Entry 8TDV (electron microscopy, 3.44 A resolution); this record covers chains B and J of the 6 polymer chains in the assembly.

== Chain B ==
Name: Deoxynucleoside triphosphate triphosphohydrolase SAMHD1
Source organism: Homo sapiens
Notes: EC 3.1.5.-
UniProt: Q9Y3Z3 (SAMH1_HUMAN); residue numbers follow UniProt; this construct covers 1-626
Sequence (626 residues; each row starts with the number of its first residue):
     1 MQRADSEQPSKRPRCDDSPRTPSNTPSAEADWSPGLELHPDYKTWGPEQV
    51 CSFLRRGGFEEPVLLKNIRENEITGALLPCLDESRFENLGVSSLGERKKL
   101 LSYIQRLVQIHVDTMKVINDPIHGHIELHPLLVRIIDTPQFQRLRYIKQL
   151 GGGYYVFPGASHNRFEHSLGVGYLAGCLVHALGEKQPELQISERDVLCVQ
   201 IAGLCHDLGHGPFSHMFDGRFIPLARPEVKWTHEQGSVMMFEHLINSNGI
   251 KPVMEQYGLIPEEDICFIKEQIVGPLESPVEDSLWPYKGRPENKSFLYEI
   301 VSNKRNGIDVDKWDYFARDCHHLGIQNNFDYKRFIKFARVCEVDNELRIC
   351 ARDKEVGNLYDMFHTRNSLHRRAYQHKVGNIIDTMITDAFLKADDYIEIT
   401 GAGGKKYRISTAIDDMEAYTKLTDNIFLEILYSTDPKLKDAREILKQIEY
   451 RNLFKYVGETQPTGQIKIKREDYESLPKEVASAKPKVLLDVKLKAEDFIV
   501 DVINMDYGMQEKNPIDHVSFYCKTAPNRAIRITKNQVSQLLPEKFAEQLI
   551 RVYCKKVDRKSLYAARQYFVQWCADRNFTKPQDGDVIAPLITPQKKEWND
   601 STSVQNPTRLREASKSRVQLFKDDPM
Disordered / not traced: 1-112, 278-281, 463-468, 489-491, 505-513, 521-548, 580-626
Swiss-Prot annotation at these positions:
  - active site: His-233
  - binding site (GTP): Lys-116, Val-117, Asp-137, Gln-142, Arg-145, Arg-451, Lys-455, Lys-523
  - binding site (dATP): Asn-119, Gln-149, Val-156, Arg-164, His-210, His-215, Lys-312, Tyr-315, Asp-319, Arg-333, Arg-352, Lys-354, Asn-358, Arg-366, Gln-375, His-376, Lys-377, Lys-523
  - binding site (dCTP): Asn-119, Gln-149, Val-156, Arg-164, His-210, His-215, Lys-312, Tyr-315, Asp-319, Arg-333, Arg-352, Lys-354, Arg-366, Arg-372, Gln-375, His-376, Lys-377, Lys-523
  - binding site (dGTP): Asn-119, Gln-149, Leu-150, Val-156, Arg-164, Lys-312, Tyr-315, Asp-319, Arg-333, Arg-352, Lys-354, Asn-358, Arg-366, Tyr-374, Gln-375, His-376, Lys-377, Lys-523
  - binding site (dTTP): Asn-119, Gln-149, Val-156, Arg-164, His-210, His-215, Lys-312, Tyr-315, Asp-319, Arg-333, Arg-352, Lys-354, Gln-375, His-376, Lys-377, Lys-523
  - binding site (Mn(2+)): His-167, His-206, Asp-207, Asp-311
  - modified residue: Met-1 (N-acetylmethionine), Ser-18 (Phosphoserine), Thr-21 (Phosphothreonine), Thr-25 (Phosphothreonine), Ser-33 (Phosphoserine), Ser-93 (Phosphoserine), Thr-592 (Microbial infection: Phosphothreonine)
  - cross-link (Glycyl lysine isopeptide (Lys-Gly)): Lys-467 (interchain with G-Cter in SUMO2), Lys-469 (interchain with G-Cter in SUMO2), Lys-492 (interchain with G-Cter in SUMO2), Lys-622 (interchain with G-Cter in SUMO2)
  - natural variant: Asp-120 to His-123 (deletion: In AGS5), His-123 (H123P: In AGS5), Arg-143 (R143C: In AGS5; R143H: In AGS5), Arg-145 (R145Q: In AGS5), His-167 (H167Y: In AGS5), Ile-201 (I201N: In AGS5 and CHBL2), Gly-209 (G209S: In AGS5), Met-254 (M254V: In AGS5), Arg-290 (R290H: In AGS5), Leu-369 (L369S: In AGS5), Met-385 (M385V: In AGS5), Ile-448 (I448T: In AGS5), 1 further natural variant entry in UniProt
  - mutagenesis: Leu-77 (L77F: Increased stability of the tetramer and increased deoxynucleoside triphosphate (dNTPase) activity; when associated with F-77 and F-80 and R-111), Cys-80 (C80F: Increased stability of the tetramer and increased deoxynucleoside triphosphate (dNTPase) activity; when associated with F-77 and R-111), His-111 (H111R: Increased stability of the tetramer and increased deoxynucleoside triphosphate (dNTPase) activity; when associated with F-77 and F-80), Asp-137 (D137A: Impairs homotetramerization and nearly abolishes dNTPase activity), Gln-142 (Q142E/A: Impairs homotetramerization and nearly abolishes dNTPase activity; when associated with K-145), Arg-143 (R143A: Abolished ability to restrict infection by viruses), Arg-145 (R145A: Impairs homotetramerization and nearly abolishes dNTPase activity. Abolished ability to restrict infection by viruses; R145K: Impairs homotetramerization and nearly abolishes dNTPase activity ...), Gln-149 (Q149A: Abolished dNTPase activity without affecting homotetramerization. Abolished dNTPase activity; when associated with A-319), Arg-164 (R164A: Abolished ability to restrict infection by viruses), His-167 (H167A: Abolished ability to restrict infection by viruses), His-206 to Asp-207 (Abolishes zinc binding and dNTPase activity. Does not affect ability to promote DNA end resection at stalled replication forks), His-206 (H206A: Abolished ability to restrict infection by viruses), 33 further mutagenesis entries in UniProt
Metal / ion sites: Fe ion: His-167, His-206, Asp-207, Asp-311
From the paper describing this entry:
  - binding site for the 6-nt RNA strand (chain J): Asp-137, Arg-145
  - binding site for the 6-nt RNA strand (chain J): Lys-116, Arg-371, Arg-451, Lys-455 (proposed by the authors, not directly observed)
  - mutagenesis - D137N: increased catalytic activity on XTP
  - mutagenesis - D137N: increased binding to dX
  - mutagenesis - D137N (8-fold): increased binding to XTP

== Chain J ==
Molecule: 6-nt RNA strand
Sequence (6 nucleotides; row label = number of the first residue in the row):
     6 CCGGCC

== How chain B and chain J interact ==
Pairs across the interface (9; chain B residue first):
  Val-156(B) / G8(J)  base contact
  Arg-371(B) / C10(J)  hydrogen bond to the base
  His-376(B) / G9(J)  salt bridge to the phosphate
  Val-378(B) / C7(J)  sugar contact
  Val-378(B) / G8(J)  sugar contact
  Arg-451(B) / G8(J)  salt bridge to the phosphate
  Leu-453(B) / C7(J)  sugar contact
  Lys-455(B) / C7(J)  base contact
  Tyr-456(B) / C7(J)  base contact
Also at the interface, not in a pair above, chain B (11 interface residues in all): Tyr-155, Pro-158, Lys-377

== Summary ==
Chain B and chain J form an interface of 11 and 4 residues respectively; the contacts include 1 hydrogen bond
and 2 salt bridges. Polar pairs include Arg-371(B)/C10(J), His-376(B)/G9(J) and Arg-451(B)/G8(J). The paper
reports a binding site for the 6-nt RNA strand (chain J) at Asp-137(B), Arg-145(B) and Lys-116(B) among
others; D137N of chain B increases catalytic activity on XTP.
Here chain B is Deoxynucleoside triphosphate triphosphohydrolase SAMHD1 (Homo sapiens) and chain J is a 6-nt
RNA strand. Entry 8TDV (ssRNA bound SAMHD1 T closed) was determined by electron microscopy together with 8TDW
from the same study.
